2WU2 - chains A and B of the 4 polymer chains in the assembly; structure by X-ray diffraction, 2.50 A resolution.

# Chain A
Molecule: Succinate dehydrogenase flavoprotein subunit
Source organism: Escherichia coli
Notes: EC 1.3.5.1, 1.3.99.1
UniProtKB: P0AC41 (DHSA_ECOLI); residue numbers follow UniProt; this construct covers 1-588
Chain sequence (588 residues; each row starts with the number of its first residue):
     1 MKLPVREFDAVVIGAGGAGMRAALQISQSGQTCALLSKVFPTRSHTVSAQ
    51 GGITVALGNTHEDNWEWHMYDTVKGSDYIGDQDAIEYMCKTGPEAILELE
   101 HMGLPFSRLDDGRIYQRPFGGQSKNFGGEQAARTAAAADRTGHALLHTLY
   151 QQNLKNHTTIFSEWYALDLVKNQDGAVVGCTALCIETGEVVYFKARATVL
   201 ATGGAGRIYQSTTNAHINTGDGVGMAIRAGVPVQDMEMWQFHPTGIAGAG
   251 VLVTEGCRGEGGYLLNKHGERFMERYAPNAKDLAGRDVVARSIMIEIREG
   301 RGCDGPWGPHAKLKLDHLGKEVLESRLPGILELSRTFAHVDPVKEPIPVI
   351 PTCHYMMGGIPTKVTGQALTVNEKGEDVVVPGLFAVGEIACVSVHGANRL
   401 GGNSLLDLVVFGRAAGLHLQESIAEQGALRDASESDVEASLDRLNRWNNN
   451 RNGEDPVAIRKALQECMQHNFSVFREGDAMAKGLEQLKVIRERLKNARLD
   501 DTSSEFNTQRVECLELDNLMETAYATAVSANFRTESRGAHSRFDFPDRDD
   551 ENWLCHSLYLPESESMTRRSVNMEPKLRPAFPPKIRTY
UniProt features mapped onto this chain:
  - active site: R286 (Proton acceptor)
  - binding site (FAD): G14 to G19, D221, E388, S404, L405
  - binding site (substrate): H242, T254, H354, R399
  - modified residue: H45 (Tele-8alpha-FAD histidine), K267 (N6-acetyllysine)
  - mutagenesis: E186 (E186M: Allows recovery of protein cross-linked to SdhE, SdhA is flavinylated), T187 (T187M: No recovery of protein cross-linked to SdhE, SdhA is flavinylated)
Covalently attached groups: flavin-adenine dinucleotide (FAD) linked to H45
Ion coordination: Na+: M356, M357, G358, E388, A390
Small-molecule neighbours:
  - FAD (flavin-adenine dinucleotide): I13, G14, A15, G16, G17, A18, G19, L36, S37, K38, V39, S44, T46, S48, A49, Q50, G51, G52, W164, Y165, A166, A201, T202, G203, T213, N214, N218, D221, L252, H354, Y355, V386, G387, E388, R399, G402, N403, S404, L405, L408
  - malate like intermediate (TEO): Q50, G51, F119, H242, L252, T254, E255, R286, H354, R399, L400, G401, G402, N403

# Chain B
Molecule: Succinate dehydrogenase iron-sulfur subunit
Source organism: Escherichia coli
Notes: EC 1.3.5.1, 1.3.99.1
UniProtKB: P07014 (DHSB_ECOLI); residues 1-238 here = UniProt positions 1-238
Chain sequence (238 residues; numbered 1 to 238; the number before each row is that of its first residue):
     1 MRLEFSIYRYNPDVDDAPRMQDYTLEADEGRDMMLLDALIQLKEKDPSLS
    51 FRRSCREGVCGSDGLNMNGKNGLACITPISALNQPGKKIVIRPLPGLPVI
   101 RDLVVDMGQFYAQYEKIKPYLLNNGQNPPAREHLQMPEQREKLDGLYECI
   151 LCACCSTSCPSFWWNPDKFIGPAGLLAAYRFLIDSRDTETDSRLDGLSDA
   201 FSVFRCHSIMNCVSVCPKGLNPTRAIGHIKSMLLQRNA
UniProt features mapped onto this chain:
  - binding site ([2Fe-2S] cluster): C55, C60, C75
  - binding site ([4Fe-4S] cluster): C149, C152, C155, C216
  - binding site ([3Fe-4S] cluster): C159, C206, C212
  - binding site (a ubiquinone): W164
Ion coordination: 2Fe-2S cluster Fe: C55, C60, D63, C75; 4Fe-4S cluster Fe: C149, C152, C155, C216; 3Fe-4S cluster Fe: C159, C206, C212
Small-molecule neighbours:
  - carboxin (CBE; 2-methyl-N-phenyl-5,6-dihydro-1,4-oxathiine-3-carboxamide): P160, S161, W163, W164, H207, I209
  - 3Fe-4S cluster (F3S): C159, S161, F169, P172, C206, H207, S208, I209, M210, N211, C212, T223, I226
  - 2Fe-2S cluster (FES): L36, R53, S54, C55, R56, G58, V59, C60, G61, S62, D63, L73, C75
  - 4Fe-4S cluster (SF4): F110, C149, I150, L151, C152, A153, C154, C155, A173, L176, C216, P217, K218, L220, P222

# Interface between chain A and chain B
Residue-residue contacts (112):
  F40(A) with Y111(B), hydrophobic
  R43(A) with S54(B); C60(B), hydrogen bond (side chain-backbone); G61(B); S62(B); M107(B); Y111(B), hydrogen bond; I150(B), hydrogen bond (side chain-backbone); L151(B), hydrogen bond (side chain-backbone)
  V47(A) with V59(B); C60(B), hydrophobic
  S48(A) with C55(B); E57(B), hydrogen bond; V59(B)
  L57(A) with R131(B), hydrogen bond (backbone-side chain)
  N59(A) with E132(B), hydrogen bond
  L97(A) with E132(B)
  E100(A) with E132(B); H133(B), hydrogen bond (side chain-backbone); R186(B), salt bridge
  H101(A) with L121(B); P129(B); R131(B), hydrogen bond (side chain-backbone); E132(B)
  M102(A) with L121(B)
  G103(A) with L121(B); R180(B), hydrogen bond (backbone-side chain); R186(B), hydrogen bond (backbone-side chain)
  L104(A) with R186(B), hydrogen bond (backbone-side chain)
  P105(A) with R140(B), hydrogen bond (backbone-side chain); L143(B), hydrophobic; Y147(B), hydrophobic; R186(B)
  F106(A) with R140(B), hydrogen bond (backbone-side chain)
  R108(A) with E132(B); H133(B), hydrogen bond (side chain-backbone); Q135(B); P137(B); R140(B); R186(B)
  L109(A) with P137(B)
  D110(A) with M136(B); P137(B)
  D111(A) with M136(B)
  G112(A) with H133(B); L134(B); Q135(B), hydrogen bond (backbone-backbone); M136(B)
  R113(A) with E132(B); L134(B)
  I114(A) with E132(B), hydrogen bond (backbone-side chain)
  A138(A) with Y147(B)
  R140(A) with Y147(B); E148(B), salt bridge
  H143(A) with Y147(B), hydrogen bond (side chain-backbone); E148(B); C149(B)
  H147(A) with C149(B); L151(B)
  Q151(A) with Y114(B), hydrogen bond; P119(B); Y120(B); F181(B)
  L154(A) with Y114(B), hydrophobic; E115(B); P119(B), hydrophobic
  K155(A) with Y120(B)
  E163(A) with R52(B), salt bridge
  R207(A) with R56(B)
  T212(A) with R56(B), hydrogen bond (backbone-side chain)
  T213(A) with R56(B)
  N214(A) with R56(B)
  A215(A) with S54(B); C55(B), hydrophobic
  H216(A) with I40(B); R53(B); S54(B), hydrogen bond (backbone-backbone); R56(B)
  I217(A) with S54(B)
  G250(A) with R56(B)
  V251(A) with R56(B); E57(B)
  L333(A) with E57(B)
  T336(A) with M34(B)
  F337(A) with R56(B); E57(B); C75(B)
  V457(A) with E44(B)
  K461(A) with E44(B), salt bridge
  D500(A) with P47(B)
  D501(A) with P47(B); S48(B); R101(B), salt bridge
  S503(A) with N11(B); R101(B), hydrogen bond
  S504(A) with D13(B), hydrogen bond
  E505(A) with P12(B); I100(B); R101(B), hydrogen bond (backbone-side chain)
  F506(A) with S50(B), hydrogen bond (backbone-side chain); R52(B); I100(B), hydrophobic; R101(B); V104(B), hydrophobic
  T508(A) with K43(B), hydrogen bond; L49(B); S50(B); F51(B)
  Q509(A) with K43(B); P47(B)
  E512(A) with K43(B); R53(B), salt bridge
Also at the interface, not in a pair above, chain A (60 interface residues in all): T42, S107, A137, Y150, Q152, E186, A249, N507
Also at the interface, not in a pair above, chain B (54 interface residues in all): I76, L122, C152

# Summary
The interface between chain A and chain B involves 60 residues on one side and 54 on the other, with 26
hydrogen bonds and 6 salt bridges. Among the polar pairs are E100(A)-R186(B), R140(A)-E148(B) and
E163(A)-R52(B). Ligands of chain A: malate like intermediate.
Chain A is Succinate dehydrogenase flavoprotein subunit and chain B is Succinate dehydrogenase iron-sulfur
subunit, both from Escherichia coli; the structure, Crystal structure of the E. coli succinate:quinone
oxidoreductase (SQR) SdhC His84Met mutant, was determined by X-ray diffraction.
